Entry 8VAB (X-ray diffraction, 2.65 A resolution); this record covers chain A.

== Chain A ==
Name: 4-aminobenzoate synthase
Organism: Chlamydia trachomatis
UniProt: O84616 (CADD_CHLTR); numbering as in UniProt (aligned over 1-220)
Chain sequence (240 residues; row label = number of the first residue in the row; numbers below 1 keep their minus sign (Met-19 is residue -19)):
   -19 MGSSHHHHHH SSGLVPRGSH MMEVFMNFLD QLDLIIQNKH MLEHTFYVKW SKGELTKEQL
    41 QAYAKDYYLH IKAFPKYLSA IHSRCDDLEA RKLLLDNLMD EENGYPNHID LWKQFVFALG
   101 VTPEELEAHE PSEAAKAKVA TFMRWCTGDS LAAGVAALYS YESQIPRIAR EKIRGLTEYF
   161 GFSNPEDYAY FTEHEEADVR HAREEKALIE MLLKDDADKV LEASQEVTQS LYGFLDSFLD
Disordered / not traced: -19 to 5, 220
Differences from the reference sequence: expression tag (-19 to 0)
Ion coordination: Fe2+ site 1: Glu81, His88, His174; Fe2+ site 2: Glu142, Asp178, His181

== Overview ==
Glu81, His88 and His174 coordinate Fe2+ site 1. The Fe2+ site 2 is built by Glu142, Asp178 and His181.
Chain A is 4-aminobenzoate synthase (Chlamydia trachomatis); the structure, Crystal structure of FeII/FeII
CtCADD from Chlamydia trachomatis, was determined by X-ray diffraction together with 8VA9, 8VAG and 8VAI from
the same study.
